PDB entry 8S36 | electron microscopy, 2.90 A resolution | chains J and M of the 12 polymer chains in the assembly

# Chain J
Molecule: Nts-nda
Sequence (60 nucleotides; numbered -11 to 48; the number before each row is that of its first residue; numbers below 1 keep their minus sign (DG-11 is residue -11)):
   -11 GAGGAGGCCA AGATCTCAAT TTCGTACAAG AAATCCTTTG AGATGAAGCT GGAGGGAGGG
Disordered / not traced: -11 to -10, 23-48

# Chain M
Protein: DEAD/DEAH box helicase
Organism: Klebsiella pneumoniae
UniProt: A0A422ZM74 (A0A422ZM74_KLEPN); residue numbers follow UniProt; this construct covers 1-624
Chain sequence (624 residues; row label = number of the first residue in the row):
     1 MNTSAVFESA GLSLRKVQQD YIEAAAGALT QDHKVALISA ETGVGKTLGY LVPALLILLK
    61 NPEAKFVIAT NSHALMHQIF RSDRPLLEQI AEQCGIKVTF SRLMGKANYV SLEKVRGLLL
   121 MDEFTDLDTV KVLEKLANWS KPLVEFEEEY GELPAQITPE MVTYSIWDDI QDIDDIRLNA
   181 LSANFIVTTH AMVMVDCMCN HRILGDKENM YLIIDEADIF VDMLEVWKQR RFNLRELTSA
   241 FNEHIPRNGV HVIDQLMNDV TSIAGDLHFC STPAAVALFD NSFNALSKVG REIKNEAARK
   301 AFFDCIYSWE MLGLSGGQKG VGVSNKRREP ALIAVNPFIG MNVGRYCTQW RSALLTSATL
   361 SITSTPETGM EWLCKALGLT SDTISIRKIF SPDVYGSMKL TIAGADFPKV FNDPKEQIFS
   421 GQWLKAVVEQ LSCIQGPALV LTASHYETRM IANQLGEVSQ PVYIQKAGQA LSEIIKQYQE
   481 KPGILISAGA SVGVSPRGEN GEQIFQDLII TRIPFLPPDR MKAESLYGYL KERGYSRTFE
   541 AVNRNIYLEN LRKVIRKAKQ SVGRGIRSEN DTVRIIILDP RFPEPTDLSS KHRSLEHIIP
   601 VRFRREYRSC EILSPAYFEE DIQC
Disordered / not traced: 228-332
Sequence notes: conflict Glu292 (Lys in A0A422ZM74), Asn412 (Asp in A0A422ZM74), Gly421 (Asp in A0A422ZM74), Gln435 (His in A0A422ZM74), Phe618 (Cys in A0A422ZM74)

# Chain J / chain M interface
Contacting residue pairs (51; chain J residue first):
  DC11(J) with Tyr547(M), base contact
  DG12(J) with Phe515(M), phosphate contact; Leu516(M), sugar contact; Pro518(M), base contact; Tyr547(M), sugar contact; Arg581(M), hydrogen bond to the phosphate; His592(M), salt bridge to the phosphate
  DT13(J) with Phe411(M), phosphate contact; Pro414(M), sugar contact; Lys415(M), base contact; Gln417(M), hydrogen bond to the phosphate; Arg512(M), hydrogen bond to the phosphate; Phe515(M), sugar contact; Pro517(M), sugar contact; Pro518(M), base contact; Arg581(M), salt bridge to the phosphate
  DA14(J) with Gln417(M), hydrogen bond to the phosphate; Ala443(M), phosphate contact; Ser444(M), phosphate contact; Arg512(M), hydrogen bond to the phosphate; Leu516(M), base contact; Pro517(M), base contact
  DC15(J) with Ser444(M), phosphate contact; His445(M), hydrogen bond to the phosphate; Tyr446(M), phosphate contact; Gly489(M), sugar contact; Lys557(M), base contact
  DA16(J) with His445(M), salt bridge to the phosphate; Gly468(M), phosphate contact
  DA17(J) with Ser72(M), hydrogen bond to the phosphate
  DG18(J) with Asn71(M), sugar contact; Ser72(M), sugar contact; His73(M), salt bridge to the phosphate
  DA19(J) with Gly105(M), phosphate contact; Tyr109(M), sugar contact; Thr189(M), phosphate contact; Ala191(M), phosphate contact
  DA20(J) with Gly105(M), phosphate contact; Lys106(M), salt bridge to the phosphate; Tyr109(M), phosphate contact; Asp169(M), base contact; Ile173(M), base contact; Arg177(M), hydrogen bond to the base; Val195(M), phosphate contact; Ile203(M), sugar contact
  DA21(J) with Val195(M), sugar contact; Cys199(M), sugar contact; Asn200(M), base contact; Ile203(M), base contact
  DT22(J) with Cys199(M), sugar contact; Asn200(M), base contact
Other interface residues (no listed pair), chain M (41 interface residues in all): Met192, Met198, Trp227, Val492, Asn543, Arg544, Lys591

# Summary
Chain J and chain M form an interface of 12 and 41 residues respectively; the contacts include 8 hydrogen
bonds and 5 salt bridges. Polar pairs include DA20(J)-Arg177(M), DG12(J)-Arg581(M) and DT13(J)-Gln417(M).
Chain J is Nts-nda and chain M is DEAD/DEAH box helicase (Klebsiella pneumoniae); the structure, DNA-bound
Type IV-A3 CRISPR effector in complex with DinG helicase from K. pneumoniae (state II), was determined by
electron microscopy (same publication as 8RC2, 8RC3, 8RFJ, 8S35 and 8S37).
